8X0K - chains F and J of the 16 polymer chains in the assembly; structure by electron microscopy, 3.50 A resolution.

[Chain F (and J)]
Molecule: Spike glycoprotein E2
Source organism: Semliki Forest virus
Notes: chain J of this document is another copy of the same molecule, construct and numbering; everything in this record applies to it too
UniProt: A0A0E3T652 (A0A0E3T652_SFV); residue numbers follow UniProt; this construct covers 334-751
Amino-acid sequence (418 residues; row label = number of the first residue in the row):
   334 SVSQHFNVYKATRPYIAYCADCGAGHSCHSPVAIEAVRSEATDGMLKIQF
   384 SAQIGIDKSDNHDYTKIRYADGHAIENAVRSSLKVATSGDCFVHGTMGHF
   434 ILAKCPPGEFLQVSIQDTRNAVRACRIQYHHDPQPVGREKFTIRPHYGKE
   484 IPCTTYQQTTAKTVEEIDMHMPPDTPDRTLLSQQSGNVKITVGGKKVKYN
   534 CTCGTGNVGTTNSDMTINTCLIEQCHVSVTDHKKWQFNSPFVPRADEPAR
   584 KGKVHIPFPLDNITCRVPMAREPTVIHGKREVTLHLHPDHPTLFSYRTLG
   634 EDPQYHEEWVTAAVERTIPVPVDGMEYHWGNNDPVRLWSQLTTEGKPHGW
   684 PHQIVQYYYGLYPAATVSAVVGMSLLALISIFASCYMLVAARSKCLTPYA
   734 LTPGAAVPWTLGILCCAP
Disulfide bonds: Cys352-Cys458, Cys355-Cys361, Cys424-Cys438, Cys486-Cys598, Cys534-Cys558, Cys536-Cys553
Covalently attached groups: N-acetylglucosamine (NAG) linked to Asn533, Asn595

[Chain F / chain J interface]
Contacting residue pairs (11; chain F residue first):
  Phe425(F) - Ala357(J)  hydrophobic
  His427(F) - Ala357(J)
  Thr475(F) - Gln461(J)  hydrogen bond
  Ile476(F) - Arg459(J)
  Arg477(F) - Ala353(J)  hydrogen bond (side chain-backbone)
  Arg477(F) - Gly358(J)
  Arg477(F) - Ser360(J)
  Pro478(F) - Ala353(J)
  His479(F) - Phe574(J)
  Arg599(F) - Tyr351(J)
  His623(F) - Gln461(J)
Also at the interface, not in a pair above, chain F (10 interface residues in all): Phe474
Also at the interface, not in a pair above, chain J (13 interface residues in all): Asp354, Gly356, His359, Phe443, Ile460

[In short]
Chain F and chain J form an interface of 10 and 13 residues respectively, with 2 hydrogen bonds. Polar
contacts include Thr475(F)-Gln461(J) and Arg477(F)-Ala353(J). Covalently linked N-acetylglucosamine: at
Asn533(F) and Asn595(F).
Both chains are Spike glycoprotein E2 (Semliki Forest virus). Entry 8X0K (Cryo-EM structure of Semliki Forest
virus in complex with its receptor VLDLR(2-fold)) was determined by electron microscopy.
